Entry 4EUP (X-ray diffraction, 2.88 A resolution); this record covers chains F and H of the 5 polymer chains in the assembly.

== Chain F ==
Name: Melanoma antigen recognized by T-cells 1
Reference sequence: Q16655 (MAR1_HUMAN); residues 1-9 here correspond to UniProt positions 27-35 (UniProt number = residue number + 26)
Sequence (9 residues; row label = number of the first residue in the row):
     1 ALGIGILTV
Differences from the reference sequence: engineered mutation Leu2 (Ala28 in Q16655)

== Chain H ==
Name: JKF6 beta chain
Organism: Homo sapiens
Sequence (243 residues; row label = number of the first residue in the row):
     1 MDKVTQSSRYLVKRTGEKVFLECVQDMDHENMFWYRQDPGLGLRLIYFSY
    51 DVKMKEKGDIPEGYSVSREKKERFSLILASASTDQTSMYLCASSFLGTGV
   101 EQYFGPGTRLTVVEDLNKVFPPEVALFEPSEAEISHTQKATLVCLATGFY
   151 PDHVELSWWVNGKEVHSGVCTDPQPLKEQPALNDSRYALSSRLRVSATFW
   201 QDPRNHFRCQVQFYGLSEADEWTQDRAKPVTQIVSAEAWGRAD
Disordered / not traced: 1-2
Disulfide bonds: Cys23-Cys91, Cys144-Cys209

== Chain F / chain H interface ==
Residue-residue contacts (10):
  Gly3(F) with Thr98(H), hydrogen bond (backbone-side chain)
  Ile4(F) with Thr98(H); Gly99(H)
  Gly5(F) with Thr98(H), hydrogen bond (backbone-backbone)
  Ile6(F) with Gly97(H); Thr98(H), hydrogen bond (backbone-side chain)
  Leu7(F) with Phe95(H), hydrophobic; Leu96(H)
  Thr8(F) with Glu30(H), hydrogen bond; Leu96(H), hydrogen bond (backbone-backbone)
Interface residues without a listed pair, chain H (7 interface residues in all): Val100

== Summary ==
The interface between chain F and chain H involves 6 residues on one side and 7 on the other; the contacts
include 5 hydrogen bonds. Polar pairs include Gly3(F)-Thr98(H), Ile6(F)-Thr98(H) and Thr8(F)-Glu30(H).
Here chain F is Melanoma antigen recognized by T-cells 1 and chain H is JKF6 beta chain (Homo sapiens). Entry
4EUP (The complex between TCR JKF6 and human Class I MHC HLA-A2 presenting the MART-1(27-35)(A27L) peptide)
was determined by X-ray diffraction.
